6OKE - chains A and B of the 4 polymer chains in the assembly; structure by X-ray diffraction, 2.55 A resolution.

== Chain A (and B) ==
Protein: Transferrin-Receptor Binding Peptide
Source organism: Monosiga brevicollis
Notes: engineered mutation(s): randomly mutated; chain B of this document is another copy of the same molecule, construct and numbering; everything in this record applies to it too
Sequence (51 residues; numbered 1 to 51; the number before each row is that of its first residue):
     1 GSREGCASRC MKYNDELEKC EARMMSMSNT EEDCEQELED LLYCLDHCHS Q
Not modelled in the structure: 1-8, 24-31, 49-51 (chain B: 1-4, 27-32, 49-51)
Disulfides: Cys10-Cys44, Cys20-Cys34

== Chain A / chain B interface ==
Residue-residue contacts - 16 pairs, chain A then chain B:
  Asn14(A) with Leu38(B)
  Leu17(A) with Leu42(B), hydrophobic; Leu45(B), hydrophobic
  Glu18(A) with Leu17(B); Leu38(B); Leu41(B)
  Glu21(A) with Met11(B); Asn14(B), hydrogen bond (backbone-side chain); Leu41(B); Leu45(B)
  Ala22(A) with Asn14(B); Glu18(B)
  Glu35(A) with Ala7(B); Cys48(B)
  Leu38(A) with Leu45(B)
  Leu42(A) with Asp46(B)
Also at the interface, not in a pair above, chain A (9 interface residues in all): Leu41

== In short ==
Chain A and chain B form an interface of 9 and 11 residues respectively; the contacts include 1 hydrogen bond.
Its one hydrogen-bonded contact is Glu21(A)-Asn14(B).
Chain A and chain B are both Transferrin-Receptor Binding Peptide (Monosiga brevicollis); the structure,
Crystal structure of an apo Transferrin-Receptor-Binding cystine-dense peptide, was determined by X-ray
diffraction, deposited together with 6OKD.
